PDB entry 5K36 | X-ray diffraction, 3.10 A resolution | chains E and F of the 13 polymer chains in the assembly

# Chain E
Molecule: Exosome complex component RRP42
Source organism: Saccharomyces cerevisiae (strain ATCC 204508 / S288c)
UniProt: Q12277 (RRP42_YEAST); numbering as in UniProt (aligned over 1-265)
Amino-acid sequence (269 residues; each row starts with the number of its first residue; numbers below 1 keep their minus sign (Gly-3 is residue -3)):
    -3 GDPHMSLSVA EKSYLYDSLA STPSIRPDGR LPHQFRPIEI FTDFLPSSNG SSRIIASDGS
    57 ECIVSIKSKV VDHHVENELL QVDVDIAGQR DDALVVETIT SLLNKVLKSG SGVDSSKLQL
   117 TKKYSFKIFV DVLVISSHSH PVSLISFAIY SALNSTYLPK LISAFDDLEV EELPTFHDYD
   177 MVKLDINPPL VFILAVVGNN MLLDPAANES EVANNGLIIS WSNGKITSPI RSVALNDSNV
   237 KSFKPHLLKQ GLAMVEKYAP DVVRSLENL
Disordered / not traced: -3 to 0, 160-165
Differences from the reference sequence: expression tag (-3 to 0)

# Chain F
Molecule: Exosome complex component MTR3
Source organism: Saccharomyces cerevisiae (strain ATCC 204508 / S288c)
UniProt: P48240 (MTR3_YEAST); residues 1-250 here = UniProt positions 1-250
Amino-acid sequence (250 residues; numbered 1 to 250; the number before each row is that of its first residue):
     1 MNVQDRRRLL GPAAAKPMAF SNTTTHVPEK KSTDLTPKGN ESEQELSLHT GFIENCNGSA
    61 LVEARSLGHQ TSLITAVYGP RSIRGSFTSQ GTISIQLKNG LLEKYNTNEL KEVSSFLMGI
   121 FNSVVNLSRY PKSGIDIFVY LTYDKDLTNN PQDDDSQSKM MSSQISSLIP HCITSITLAL
   181 ADAGIELVDM AGAGEANGTV VSFIKNGEEI VGFWKDDGDD EDLLECLDRC KEQYNRYRDL
   241 MISCLMNQET
Disordered / not traced: 1-7, 27-41, 152-162, 249-250

# Chain E / chain F interface
Residue-residue contacts - 51 pairs, chain E then chain F:
  Asp88(E) - Lys111(F)  hydrogen bond (backbone-side chain)
  Glu93(E) - Thr107(F)
  Glu93(E) - Asn108(F)
  Glu93(E) - Lys111(F)  salt bridge
  Thr94(E) - Lys111(F)
  Thr94(E) - Glu112(F)
  Thr94(E) - Ser115(F)
  Ser97(E) - Asn108(F)
  Ser97(E) - Glu109(F)
  Ser97(E) - Glu112(F)  hydrogen bond
  Leu98(E) - Glu112(F)
  Lys101(E) - Glu109(F)  salt bridge
  Lys101(E) - Glu112(F)  salt bridge
  Lys101(E) - Trp214(F)
  Lys101(E) - Asp216(F)  salt bridge
  Lys221(E) - Asp220(F)  salt bridge
  Ile222(E) - Asp220(F)
  Ser224(E) - Asp217(F)  hydrogen bond (side chain-backbone)
  Pro225(E) - Lys215(F)
  Pro225(E) - Asp216(F)
  Ile226(E) - Phe213(F)  hydrophobic
  Ile226(E) - Trp214(F)
  Ile226(E) - Lys215(F)  hydrogen bond (backbone-backbone)
  Arg227(E) - Glu112(F)  salt bridge
  Arg227(E) - Phe213(F)
  Arg227(E) - Trp214(F)
  Arg227(E) - Lys215(F)  hydrogen bond (side chain-backbone)
  Arg227(E) - Asp216(F)  salt bridge
  Ser228(E) - Phe116(F)
  Ser228(E) - Gly212(F)
  Ser228(E) - Phe213(F)  hydrogen bond (side chain-backbone)
  Ala230(E) - Gly119(F)
  Asp233(E) - Gln90(F)  hydrogen bond (backbone-side chain)
  Asp233(E) - Asn122(F)  hydrogen bond
  Asp233(E) - Leu127(F)
  Ser234(E) - Gln90(F)
  Val236(E) - Gly119(F)
  Val236(E) - Asn122(F)
  Val236(E) - Ser123(F)  hydrogen bond (backbone-side chain)
  Lys237(E) - Ser123(F)
  Ser238(E) - Ser123(F)  hydrogen bond (backbone-side chain)
  Ser238(E) - Ile204(F)
  Ser238(E) - Glu209(F)  hydrogen bond
  Ser238(E) - Ile210(F)
  Phe239(E) - Glu209(F)
  Phe239(E) - Ile210(F)  hydrogen bond (backbone-backbone)
  Lys240(E) - Glu208(F)  salt bridge
  Pro241(E) - Glu208(F)
  Pro241(E) - Ile210(F)  hydrophobic
  Leu244(E) - Phe213(F)  hydrophobic
  Lys245(E) - Leu224(F)
Other interface residues (no listed pair), chain E (29 interface residues in all): Leu90, Thr96, Lys104, Asn211, Val229
Other interface residues (no listed pair), chain F (28 interface residues in all): Ser163, Val211, Leu223, Leu227

# Summary
29 residues of chain E face 28 of chain F across their interface, with 12 hydrogen bonds and 8 salt bridges.
Among the polar pairs are Glu93(E)-Lys111(F), Lys101(E)-Glu109(F) and Lys101(E)-Glu112(F).
Here chain E is Exosome complex component RRP42 and chain F is Exosome complex component MTR3, both from
Saccharomyces cerevisiae (strain ATCC 204508 / S288c). Entry 5K36 (Structure of an eleven component nuclear
RNA exosome complex bound to RNA) was determined by X-ray diffraction.
